3OW2 - chains 0 and Q of the 30 polymer chains in the assembly; structure by X-ray diffraction, 2.70 A resolution.

== Chain 0 ==
Molecule: 23S ribosomal RNA
Organism: Haloarcula marismortui
Sequence (2902 nucleotides; numbered 10 to 2914; 3 numbers in that range are skipped by the numbering (no residue carries them; nothing is unmodelled there); the number before each row is that of its first residue):
    10 UAUGCCAGCU GGUGGAUUGC UCGGCUCAGG CGCUGAUGAA GGACGUGCCA AGCUGCGAUA
    70 AGCCAUGGGG AGCCGCACGG AGGCGAAGAA CCAUGGAUUU CCGAAUGAGA AUCUCU
   128 AACAAUUGCU UCGCGCAAUG AGGAACCCCG AGAACUGAAA CAUCUCAGUA UCGGGAGGAA
   188 CAGAAAACGC AAUGUGAUGU CGUUAGUAAC CGCGAGUGAA CGCGAUACAG CCCAAACCGA
   248 AGCCCUCACG GGCAAUGUGG UGUCAGGGCU ACCUCUCAUC AGCCGACCGU CUCGACGAAG
   308 UCUCUUGGAA CAGAGCGUGA UACAGGGUGA CAACCCCGUA CUCGAGACCA GUACGACGUG
   368 CGGUAGUGCC AGAGUAGCGG GGGUUGGAUA UCCCUCGCGA AUAACGCAGG CAUCGACUGC
   428 GAAGGCUAAA CACAACCUGA GACCGAUAGU GAACAAGUAG UGUGAACGAA CGCUGCAAAG
   488 UACCCUCAGA AGGGAGGCGA AAUAGAGCAU GAAAUCAGUU GGCGAUCGAG CGACAGGGCA
   548 UACAAGGUCC CUCGACGAAU GACCGACGCG CGAGCGUCCA GUAAGACUCA CGGGAAGCCG
   608 AUGUUCUGUC GUACGUUUUG AAAAACGAGC CAGGGAGUGU GUCUGCAUGG CAAGUCUAAC
   668 CGGAGUAUCC GGGGAGGCAC AGGGAAACCG ACAUGGCCGC AGGGCUU
   716 GCCCGAGGGC CGCCGUCUUC AAGGGCGGGG AGCCAUGUGG ACACGACCCG AAUCCGGACG
   776 AUCUACGCAU GGACAAGAUG AAGCGUGCCG AAAGGCACGU GGAAGUCUGU UAGAGUUGGU
   836 GUCCUACAAU ACCCUCUCGU GAUCUAUGUG UAGGGGUGAA AGGCCCAUCG AGUCCGGCAA
   896 CAGCUGGUUC CAAUCGAAAC AUGUCGAAGC AUGACCUCCG CCGAGGUAGU CUGUGAGGUA
   956 GAGCGACCGA UUGGUGUGUC CGCCUCCGAG AGGAGUCGGC ACACCUGUCA AACUCCAAAC
  1016 UUACAGACGC CGUUUGACGC GGGGAUUCCG GUGCGCGGGG UAAGCCUGUG UACCAGGAGG
  1076 GGAACAACCC AGAGAUAGGU UAAGGUCCCC AAGUGUGGAU UAAGUGUAAU CCUCUGAAGG
  1136 UGGUCUCGAG CCCUAGACAG CCGGGAGGUG AGCUUAGAAG CAGCUACCCU CUAAGAAAAG
  1196 CGUAACAGCU UACCGGCCGA GGUUUGAGGC GCCCAAAAUG AUCGGGACUC AAAUCCACCA
  1256 CCGAGACCUG UCCGUACCAC UCAUACUGGU AAUCGAGUAG AUUGGCGCUC UAAUUGGAUG
  1316 GAAGUAGGGG UGAAAACUCC UAUGGACCGA UUAGUGACGA AAAUCCUGGC CAUAGUAGCA
  1376 GCGAUAGUCG GGUGAGAACC CCGACGGCCU AAUGGAUAAG GGUUCCUCAG CACUGCUGAU
  1436 CAGCUGAGGG UUAGCCGGUC CUAAGUCAUA CCGCAACUCG ACUAUGACGA AAUGGGAAAC
  1496 GGGUUAAUAU UCCCGUGCCA CUAUGCAGUG AAAGUUGACG CCCUGGGGUC GAUCACGCUG
  1556 GGCAUUCGCC CAGUCGAACC GUCCAACUCC GUGGAAGCCG UAAUGGCAGG AAGCGGACGA
  1616 ACGGCGGCAU AGGGAAACGU GAUUCAACCU GGGGCCCAUG AAAAGACGAG CAUAGUGUCC
  1676 GUACCGAGAA CCGACACAGG UGUCCAUGGC GGCGAAAGCC AAGGCCUGUC GGGAGCAACC
  1736 AACGUUAGGG AAUUCGGCAA GUUAGUCCCG UACCUUCGGA AGAAGGGAUG CCUGCUCCGG
  1796 AACGGAGCAG GUCGCAGUGA CUCGGAAGCU CGGACUGUCU AGUAACAACA UAGGUGACCG
  1856 CAAAUCCGCA AGGACUCGUA CGGUCACUGA AUCCUGCCCA GUGCAGGUAU CUGAACACCU
  1916 CGUACAAGAG GACGAAGGAC CUGUCAACGG CGGGGGUAAC UAUGACCCUC UUAAGGUAGC
  1976 GUAGUACCUU GCCGCAUCAG UAGCGGCUUG CAUGAAUGGA UUAACCAGAG CUUCACUGUC
  2036 CCAACGUUGG GCCCGGUGAA CUGUACAUUC CAGUGCGGAG UCUGGAGACA CCCAGGGGGA
  2096 AGCAAAGACC CUAUGGAGCU UUACUGCAGG CUGUCGCUGA GACGUGGUCG CCGAUGUGCA
  2156 GCAUAGGUAG GAGACACUAC ACAGGUACCC GCGCUAGCGG GCCACCGAGU CAACAGUGAA
  2216 AUACUACCCG UCGGUGACUG CGACUCUCAC UCCGGGAGGA GGACACCGAU AGCCGGGCAG
  2276 UUUGACUGGG GCGGUACGCG CUCGAAAAGA UAUCGAGCGC GCCCUAUGGC UAUCUCAGCC
  2336 GGGACAGAGA CCCGGCGAAG AGUGCAAGAG CAAAAGAUAG CUUGACAGUG UUCUUCCCAA
  2396 CGAGGAACGC UGACGCGAAA GCGUGGUCUA GCGAACCAAU UAGCCUGCUU GAUGCGGGCA
  2456 AUUGAUGACA GAAAAGCUAC CCUAGGGAUA ACAGAGUCGU CACUCGCAAG AGCACAUAUC
  2516 GACCGAGUGG CUUGCUACCU CGAUGUCGGU UCCCUCCAUC CUGCCCGUGC AGAAGCGGGC
  2576 AAGGGUGAGG UUGUUCGCCU AUUAAAGGAG GUCGUGAGCU GGGUUUAGAC CGUCGUGAGA
  2636 CAGGUCGGCU GCUAUCUACU GGGUGUGUAA UGGUGUCUGA CAAGAACGAC CGUAUAGUAC
  2696 GAGAGGAACU ACGGUUGGUG GCCACUGGUG UACCGGUUGU UCGAGAGAGC ACGUGCCGGG
  2756 UAGCCACGCC ACACGGGGUA AGAGCUGAAC GCAUCUAAGC UCGAAACCCA CUUGGAAAAG
  2816 AGACACCGCC GAGGUCCCGC GUACAAGACG CGGUCGAUAG ACUCGGGGUG UGCGCGUCGA
  2876 GGUAACGAGA CGUUAAGCCC ACGAGCACUA ACAGACCAA
Not modelled in the structure: 971-998, 1560, 1952-1963, 2137-2236, 2339-2343, 2665-2666
Differences from the reference sequence: conflict C560 (U3155 in 3377779), A2099 (G4693 in 3377779)
Bound ions: Mg2+ site 1 near G28 (its only coordinating residue here); Na+ site 1: C40, C443; Sr2+ site 1: C85, A86, C87; Na+ site 2: C141, G142; Sr2+ site 2: G147, A183; Mg2+ site 2: C162, U2276; Mg2+ site 3: A166, G219; Mg2+ site 4: A167, C168; Mg2+ site 5: G196, A227; Sr2+ site 3 near C235 (its only coordinating residue here); Mg2+ site 6: C240, G269; Na+ site 3: U308, U335, C342 (shared with 2 residues of chain S); 16 more Na+ sites not listed; 52 more Sr2+ sites not listed; 40 more Mg2+ sites not listed; 1 more K+ sites not listed
Residues lining bound ligands: EMK ((2R,3S,4R,5R,8R,10R,11R,12S,13S,14R)-2-ethyl-3,4,10-trihydroxy-3,5,6,8,10,12,14-heptamethyl-15-oxo-11-[(3,4,6-trideoxy-3-{[3-(1-{(1S,2R)-1-(fluoromethyl)-2-hydroxy-2-[4-(methylsulfonyl)phenyl]ethyl}-1H-1,2,3-triazol-4-yl)propyl](methyl)amino}-beta-D-xylo-hexopyranosyl)oxy]-1-oxa-6-azacyclopentadecan-13-yl 2,6-dideoxy-3-C-methyl-3-O-methyl-alpha-L-ribo-hexopyranoside): C839, A841, A2099, A2100, G2102, A2103, A2486, C2487, A2538, U2539, G2540, U2541, U2620, C2644, U2645, G2646

== Chain Q ==
Molecule: 50S ribosomal protein L22P
Organism: Haloarcula marismortui
Reference sequence: P10970 (RL22_HALMA); residue numbers follow UniProt; this construct covers 1-150
Chain sequence (150 residues; each row starts with the number of its first residue):
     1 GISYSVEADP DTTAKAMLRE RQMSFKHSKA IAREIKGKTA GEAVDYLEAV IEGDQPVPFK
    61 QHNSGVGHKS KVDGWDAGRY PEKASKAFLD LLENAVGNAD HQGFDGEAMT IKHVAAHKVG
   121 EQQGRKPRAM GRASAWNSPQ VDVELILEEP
Bound ions: Sr2+ near Gln61 (its only coordinating residue here); Mg2+: Gly65 (shared with C2048(0), A2089(0) of chain 0); Na+ site 1: Ser70, Val72; Na+ site 2: Val72 (shared with U2659(0) of chain 0)

== Chain 0 / chain Q interface ==
Residue-residue contacts - 134 pairs, chain 0 then chain Q:
  A11(0) - Lys60(Q)  hydrogen bond to the phosphate
  A11(0) - Gly74(Q)  sugar contact
  A11(0) - Trp75(Q)  sugar contact
  U12(0) - Lys60(Q)  salt bridge to the phosphate
  U12(0) - Trp75(Q)  sugar contact
  G13(0) - Gln61(Q)  phosphate contact
  U19(0) - Ser5(Q)  hydrogen bond to the sugar
  G20(0) - Ile2(Q)  sugar contact
  G20(0) - Ser3(Q)  hydrogen bond to the sugar
  G20(0) - Ser5(Q)  sugar contact
  G20(0) - His117(Q)  base contact
  G21(0) - Gly1(Q)  sugar contact
  G21(0) - Ile2(Q)  phosphate contact
  G21(0) - Ser3(Q)  hydrogen bond to the phosphate
  G21(0) - Lys118(Q)  sugar contact
  U22(0) - Gly1(Q)  hydrogen bond to the phosphate
  U22(0) - Val119(Q)  sugar contact
  C492(0) - His101(Q)  sugar contact
  U493(0) - Asn94(Q)  base contact
  C494(0) - Glu93(Q)  sugar contact
  G499(0) - Arg19(Q)  phosphate contact
  G499(0) - Asn94(Q)  hydrogen bond to the base
  G500(0) - Tyr4(Q)  phosphate contact
  G500(0) - Ala16(Q)  sugar contact
  G500(0) - Met17(Q)  hydrogen bond to the sugar
  G500(0) - Arg19(Q)  salt bridge to the phosphate
  G500(0) - Asn94(Q)  hydrogen bond to the sugar
  G500(0) - Asn98(Q)  base contact
  G501(0) - Tyr4(Q)  hydrogen bond to the phosphate
  G501(0) - Lys15(Q)  sugar contact
  G501(0) - Met17(Q)  phosphate contact
  G501(0) - Asn98(Q)  sugar contact
  G501(0) - Gln102(Q)  sugar contact
  U510(0) - Ser3(Q)  base contact
  U510(0) - Tyr4(Q)  base contact
  C523(0) - Phe25(Q)  sugar contact
  C523(0) - Lys29(Q)  phosphate contact
  A524(0) - Phe25(Q)  sugar contact
  A524(0) - Lys29(Q)  salt bridge to the phosphate
  A524(0) - Gln61(Q)  phosphate contact
  A524(0) - Ala115(Q)  sugar contact
  A524(0) - Ala116(Q)  hydrogen bond to the sugar
  A524(0) - His117(Q)  hydrogen bond to the base
  G525(0) - Lys29(Q)  phosphate contact
  G525(0) - Arg33(Q)  salt bridge to the phosphate
  G525(0) - His113(Q)  sugar contact
  G525(0) - Ala115(Q)  sugar contact
  U526(0) - Lys36(Q)  salt bridge to the phosphate
  U840(0) - Arg128(Q)  hydrogen bond to the sugar
  U840(0) - Ala129(Q)  phosphate contact
  U840(0) - Arg132(Q)  hydrogen bond to the sugar
  A841(0) - Arg128(Q)  salt bridge to the phosphate
  A841(0) - Ala129(Q)  hydrogen bond to the phosphate
  A841(0) - Met130(Q)  base contact
  A843(0) - Arg128(Q)  phosphate contact
  A843(0) - Ala129(Q)  phosphate contact
  A844(0) - Ala129(Q)  phosphate contact
  A844(0) - Met130(Q)  hydrogen bond to the phosphate
  A844(0) - Gly131(Q)  phosphate contact
  A1369(0) - Lys26(Q)  hydrogen bond to the sugar
  A1369(0) - Ser64(Q)  sugar contact
  G1370(0) - Ser24(Q)  hydrogen bond to the base
  G1370(0) - Lys26(Q)  salt bridge to the phosphate
  G1370(0) - His27(Q)  base contact
  G1370(0) - His62(Q)  salt bridge to the phosphate
  G1370(0) - Asn63(Q)  phosphate contact
  G1370(0) - Ser64(Q)  hydrogen bond to the phosphate
  G1370(0) - Arg79(Q)  sugar contact
  G1370(0) - Pro139(Q)  base contact
  U1371(0) - Ser64(Q)  sugar contact
  U1371(0) - Arg79(Q)  salt bridge to the phosphate
  A1372(0) - Arg128(Q)  base contact
  A1372(0) - Trp136(Q)  base contact
  G1373(0) - Trp136(Q)  base contact
  C1428(0) - Gln22(Q)  hydrogen bond to the phosphate
  C1428(0) - Gln122(Q)  hydrogen bond to the phosphate
  C1431(0) - Lys126(Q)  hydrogen bond to the base
  A1689(0) - Pro127(Q)  base contact
  A1689(0) - Arg128(Q)  hydrogen bond to the base
  A1689(0) - Gly131(Q)  base contact
  A1689(0) - Arg132(Q)  hydrogen bond to the base
  A1689(0) - Ala133(Q)  base contact
  C1690(0) - Pro127(Q)  base contact
  C2048(0) - Gly65(Q)  phosphate contact
  C2048(0) - Lys69(Q)  hydrogen bond to the phosphate
  C2049(0) - Lys69(Q)  salt bridge to the phosphate
  C2049(0) - Gly78(Q)  phosphate contact
  C2049(0) - Arg79(Q)  salt bridge to the phosphate
  C2049(0) - Tyr80(Q)  phosphate contact
  G2050(0) - Arg79(Q)  salt bridge to the phosphate
  G2050(0) - Tyr80(Q)  hydrogen bond to the phosphate
  G2050(0) - Pro81(Q)  phosphate contact
  G2050(0) - Glu82(Q)  hydrogen bond to the sugar
  G2051(0) - His27(Q)  phosphate contact
  G2051(0) - Pro81(Q)  phosphate contact
  G2051(0) - Glu82(Q)  hydrogen bond to the phosphate
  G2051(0) - Lys83(Q)  hydrogen bond to the phosphate
  U2052(0) - Lys83(Q)  salt bridge to the phosphate
  U2052(0) - Trp136(Q)  sugar contact
  G2053(0) - Trp136(Q)  sugar contact
  G2053(0) - Asn137(Q)  hydrogen bond to the phosphate
  G2053(0) - Ser138(Q)  hydrogen bond to the phosphate
  A2054(0) - Arg128(Q)  hydrogen bond to the base
  A2054(0) - Ser134(Q)  hydrogen bond to the sugar
  A2054(0) - Ala135(Q)  hydrogen bond to the sugar
  A2054(0) - Trp136(Q)  phosphate contact
  A2054(0) - Asn137(Q)  hydrogen bond to the phosphate
  A2055(0) - Arg128(Q)  sugar contact
  A2055(0) - Arg132(Q)  hydrogen bond to the sugar
  A2055(0) - Ser134(Q)  sugar contact
  A2055(0) - Ala135(Q)  phosphate contact
  C2086(0) - Trp75(Q)  sugar contact
  C2087(0) - His68(Q)  hydrogen bond to the sugar
  C2087(0) - Asp76(Q)  sugar contact
  C2088(0) - Asn63(Q)  phosphate contact
  C2088(0) - Ser64(Q)  phosphate contact
  C2088(0) - Gly65(Q)  hydrogen bond to the phosphate
  C2088(0) - Val66(Q)  sugar contact
  A2089(0) - Gly65(Q)  phosphate contact
  U2648(0) - Arg128(Q)  hydrogen bond to the base
  G2657(0) - His68(Q)  base contact
  G2658(0) - His68(Q)  hydrogen bond to the sugar
  G2658(0) - Asp76(Q)  hydrogen bond to the base
  U2659(0) - Trp75(Q)  hydrogen bond to the sugar
  U2659(0) - Asp76(Q)  hydrogen bond to the sugar
  G2660(0) - Gly74(Q)  hydrogen bond to the phosphate
  C2831(0) - Lys71(Q)  phosphate contact
  C2832(0) - Lys71(Q)  salt bridge to the phosphate
  A2841(0) - Gly67(Q)  sugar contact
  A2841(0) - His68(Q)  hydrogen bond to the sugar
  A2841(0) - Lys69(Q)  sugar contact
  G2842(0) - His68(Q)  sugar contact
  G2842(0) - Ser70(Q)  phosphate contact
  A2843(0) - Ser70(Q)  phosphate contact
Interface residues without a listed pair, chain 0 (60 interface residues in all): C491, A502, C1366, U1368, A1427, U1429, C2056
Interface residues without a listed pair, chain Q (70 interface residues in all): Val6, Met23, Val72, Asp73, Ala84, Gln123

== In short ==
60 residues of chain 0 and 70 residues of chain Q are in contact, with 44 hydrogen bonds and 14 salt bridges.
Polar contacts include G499(0)-Asn94(Q), A524(0)-His117(Q) and G1370(0)-Ser24(Q). Ligands of chain 0: compound
EMK. The Na+ site 1 is built by C40(0) and C443(0).
Here chain 0 is 23S ribosomal RNA and chain Q is 50S ribosomal protein L22P, both from Haloarcula marismortui.
Entry 3OW2 (Crystal Structure of Enhanced Macrolide Bound to 50S Ribosomal Subunit) was determined by X-ray
diffraction.
